PDB entry 2FWL | solution NMR | chains A and B

[Chain A]
Protein: Cytochrome c-552
Source organism: Thermus thermophilus
UniProtKB: P04164 (CY552_THETH); numbering as in UniProt (aligned over 1-131)
Amino-acid sequence (133 residues; numbered -1 to 131; the number before each row is that of its first residue; numbers below 1 keep their minus sign (Met-1 is residue -1)):
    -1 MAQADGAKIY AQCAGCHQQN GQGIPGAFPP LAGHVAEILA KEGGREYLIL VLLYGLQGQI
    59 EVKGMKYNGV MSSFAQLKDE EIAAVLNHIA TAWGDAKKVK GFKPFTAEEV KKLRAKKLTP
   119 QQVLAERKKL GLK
Unresolved in the structure: -1 to 2
Construct notes: cloning artifact (-1 to 0)
Glycans and other covalent adducts: heme c (HEC) linked to Cys11, Cys14
Metal / ion sites: heme c Fe: His15, Met69
Ligand contacts: heme c (HEC): Ile7, Gln10, His15, Ala25, Phe26, Pro27, Leu29, His32, Tyr45, Leu46, Val49, Leu50, Leu54, Gln55, Gly56, Ile58, Val60, Tyr65, Asn66, Gly67, Val68, Met69, Ser70, Phe72, Val83, Ile87, Arg125
Swiss-Prot annotation at these positions:
  - binding site (heme c): Cys11, Cys14, His15, Met69
What the authors report for this chain:
  - binding site for heme c: Cys11, Cys14 (citing earlier work)
  - heme c coordination: His15, Met69 (citing earlier work)
  - binding site for heme c: His32, Arg125

[Chain B]
Protein: Cytochrome c oxidase subunit II
Source organism: Thermus thermophilus
Notes: EC 1.9.3.1
UniProtKB: P98052 (COX2_THETH); residues 34-168 here correspond to UniProt positions 1-135 (UniProt number = residue number - 33)
Amino-acid sequence (136 residues; each row starts with the number of its first residue):
    33 MAYTLATHTA GVIPAGKLER VDPTTVRQEG PWADPAQAVV QTGPNQYTVY VLAFAFGYQP
    93 NPIEVPQGAE IVFKITSPDV IHGFHVEGTN INVEVLPGEV STVRYTFKRP GEYRIICNQY
   153 CGLGHQNMFG TIVVKE
Unresolved in the structure: 33-34
Construct notes: cloning artifact (33)
Metal / ion sites: dinuclear copper ion: His114, Cys149, Gln151, Cys153, His157, Met160
Ligand contacts: heme c (HEC): Phe86, Ala87, Asn159
Swiss-Prot annotation at these positions:
  - binding site (Cu cation): His114, Cys149, Cys153, His157
What the authors report for this chain:
  - dinuclear copper ion coordination: His114
  - dinuclear copper ion coordination: Cys149, Gln151, Cys153, His157, Met160 (citing earlier work)
  - binding site for heme c: Ala87
  - mutagenesis - F86L/F88L, F88L: decreased catalytic activity with Cytochrome c-552 (chain A)
  - mutagenesis - F86L: unchanged catalytic activity with Cytochrome c-552 (chain A)

[Chain A / chain B interface]
Pairs across the interface (25; chain A residue first):
  Gly13(A) - Phe86(B)
  Gly13(A) - Gln91(B)
  Cys14(A) - Phe86(B)
  Ile22(A) - Asn93(B)
  Gly24(A) - Arg146(B)
  Ala25(A) - Asn93(B)
  Phe26(A) - Gly89(B)
  Gln55(A) - Leu155(B)
  Gln55(A) - Gly156(B)
  Gln55(A) - Gln158(B)
  Gln55(A) - Asn159(B)
  Gly56(A) - Asn159(B)
  Gln57(A) - Asn159(B)
  Asn66(A) - Arg146(B)
  Asn66(A) - Asn159(B)
  Asn66(A) - Phe161(B)
  Gly67(A) - Asn159(B)
  Val68(A) - Phe88(B)
  Val68(A) - Gly156(B)
  Val68(A) - Asn159(B)
  Met69(A) - Phe88(B)
  Ser70(A) - Ala87(B)
  Thr117(A) - Leu155(B)
  Pro118(A) - Leu155(B)
  Gln119(A) - Gln158(B)
Other interface residues (no listed pair), chain A (19 interface residues in all): Gln16, Lys115
Other interface residues (no listed pair), chain B (16 interface residues in all): Pro67, Tyr90, Pro94, Thr163
The authors on this interface:
  - interface residues, chain A: Ile22(A), Val68(A), Lys115(A)
  - interface residues, chain B: Ala87(B), Phe88(B), Arg146(B), Leu155(B), Gln158(B), Asn159(B)

[In short]
Chain A and chain B form an interface of 19 and 16 residues respectively. Ligands of chain B: heme c.
Covalently linked heme c: at Cys14(A). From the paper: a binding site for heme c at Cys11(A), Cys14(A) and
Ala87(B) among others; F86L/F88L and F88L of chain B reduce catalytic activity with Cytochrome c-552 (chain
A).
Chain A is Cytochrome c-552 and chain B is Cytochrome c oxidase subunit II, both from Thermus thermophilus;
the structure, The cytochrome c552/CuA complex from Thermus thermophilus, was determined by solution NMR.
